PDB entry 7ZM8 | electron microscopy, 2.76 A resolution | chains 5 and i of the 26 polymer chains in the assembly

# Chain 5
Protein: NADH-ubiquinone oxidoreductase chain 5
From: Chaetomium thermophilum var. thermophilum DSM 1495
Notes: EC 7.1.1.2
UniProtKB: G1DJA3 (G1DJA3_CHATD); the construct has insertions or renumbered stretches relative to UniProt, so the offset changes along the chain: 1-444 = UniProt 1-444; 459-679 = UniProt 445-665
Amino-acid sequence (679 residues; row label = number of the first residue in the row):
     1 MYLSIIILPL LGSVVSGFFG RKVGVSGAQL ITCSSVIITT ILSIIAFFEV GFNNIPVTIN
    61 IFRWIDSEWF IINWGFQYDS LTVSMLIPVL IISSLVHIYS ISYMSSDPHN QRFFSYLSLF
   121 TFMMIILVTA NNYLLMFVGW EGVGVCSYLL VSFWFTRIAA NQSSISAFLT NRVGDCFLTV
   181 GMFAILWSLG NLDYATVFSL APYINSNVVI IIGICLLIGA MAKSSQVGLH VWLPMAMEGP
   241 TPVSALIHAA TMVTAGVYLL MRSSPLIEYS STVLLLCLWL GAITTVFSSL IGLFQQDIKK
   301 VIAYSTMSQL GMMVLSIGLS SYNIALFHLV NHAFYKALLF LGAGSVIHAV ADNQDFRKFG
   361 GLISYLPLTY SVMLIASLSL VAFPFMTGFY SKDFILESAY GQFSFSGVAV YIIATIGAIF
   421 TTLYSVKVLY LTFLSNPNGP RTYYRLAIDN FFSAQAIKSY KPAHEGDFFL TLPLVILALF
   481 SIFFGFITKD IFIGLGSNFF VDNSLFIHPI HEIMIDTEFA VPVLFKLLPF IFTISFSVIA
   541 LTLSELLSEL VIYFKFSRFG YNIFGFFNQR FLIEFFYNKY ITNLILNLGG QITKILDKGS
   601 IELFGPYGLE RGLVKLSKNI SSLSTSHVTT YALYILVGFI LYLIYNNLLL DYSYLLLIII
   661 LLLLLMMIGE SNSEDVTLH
Disordered / not traced: 671-679
Sequence notes: insertion (445-458)
Ligand contacts:
  - 1,2-Distearoyl-sn-glycerophosphoethanolamine (3PE), molecule 1: Leu3, Ile6, Ile7, Leu10, Leu11, Val14, Ile61, Phe76, Phe122, Ile126
  - 1,2-Distearoyl-sn-glycerophosphoethanolamine (3PE), molecule 2: Leu10, Asn60, Ile61, Phe62, Arg63, Asn73, Phe122
  - 1,2-Distearoyl-sn-glycerophosphoethanolamine (3PE), molecule 3: Phe177, Val180, Ser206, Asn207, Ile210, Ile211, Ile214, Cys215, Ile218, Thr272, Leu276
  - 1,2-Distearoyl-sn-glycerophosphoethanolamine (3PE), molecule 4: Leu290, Leu293, Phe294, Gln296, Ile416, Phe420, Leu423, Lys427, Leu431, Phe536, Ala540, Leu543, Ser544, Val551, Phe554, Lys555, Ile563, Phe564, Phe567
  - 1,2-diacyl-sn-glycero-3-phosphocholine (PC1), molecule 1: Ser13, Val14, Gly17, Phe18, His109, Arg112, Ser115, Tyr116, Leu119, Met123, Val138, Gly142, Val145, Leu149, Phe155
  - 1,2-diacyl-sn-glycero-3-phosphocholine (PC1), molecule 2: Ala159, Gln162, Ser163, Ile165, Ser166, Leu169, Thr170, Val173, Leu229, Val231, Met235, Tyr577, Asn578, Ile581, Thr582, Ile585, Leu586

# Chain i
Protein: Subunit NDUFB6 of NADH-ubiquinone oxidoreductase (Complex I)
From: Chaetomium thermophilum var. thermophilum DSM 1495
UniProtKB: G0S569 (G0S569_CHATD); residues 1-93 here = UniProt positions 1-93
Amino-acid sequence (93 residues; each row starts with the number of its first residue):
     1 MGGGPKIPYP KHVWSPAGGW YAQPANWKQN TAIFGLVIFG ITAMVWKYSA EHEVRHKMPE
    61 PDRFYPSRYW VKQIKDYERA QKEKQQNNTE ASS
Disordered / not traced: 1-4, 86-93
Ligand contacts:
  - 1,2-Distearoyl-sn-glycerophosphoethanolamine (3PE): Ile41, Val45, Tyr48, Glu51, His52
  - 1,2-diacyl-sn-glycero-3-phosphocholine (PC1): Ser15, Pro16, Ala17, Gly18, Gly19, Trp20

# Chain 5 / chain i interface
Pairs across the interface (79):
  Met1(5) - Trp46(i)  hydrophobic
  Met1(5) - Ser49(i)
  Met1(5) - Glu53(i)
  Met1(5) - Trp70(i)  hydrophobic
  Tyr2(5) - Glu53(i)  hydrogen bond (backbone-side chain)
  Tyr2(5) - Arg55(i)
  Leu3(5) - Tyr48(i)  hydrophobic
  Leu3(5) - Ser49(i)  hydrogen bond (backbone-side chain)
  Ser4(5) - Thr42(i)
  Ser4(5) - Val45(i)
  Ser4(5) - Trp46(i)
  Ile7(5) - Val45(i)  hydrophobic
  Leu8(5) - Thr42(i)
  Leu11(5) - Ile41(i)  hydrophobic
  Val15(5) - Phe34(i)  hydrophobic
  Gly17(5) - Pro16(i)
  Gly17(5) - Ala17(i)
  Phe18(5) - Pro16(i)
  Phe19(5) - Pro16(i)
  Phe19(5) - Phe34(i)  hydrophobic
  Gly20(5) - Pro16(i)  hydrogen bond (backbone-backbone)
  Gly20(5) - Ala17(i)
  Arg21(5) - Trp14(i)
  Arg21(5) - Ser15(i)
  Arg21(5) - Pro16(i)  hydrogen bond (backbone-backbone)
  Arg21(5) - Ala17(i)
  Arg21(5) - Gly18(i)
  Arg21(5) - Pro24(i)
  Lys22(5) - Pro24(i)
  Lys22(5) - Trp27(i)
  Lys22(5) - Asn30(i)
  Val23(5) - Trp27(i)
  Val23(5) - Thr31(i)
  Val23(5) - Phe34(i)  hydrophobic
  Gly24(5) - Ala22(i)
  Gly24(5) - Gln23(i)
  Gly24(5) - Pro24(i)
  Val25(5) - Ala22(i)  hydrogen bond (backbone-backbone)
  Val25(5) - Gln23(i)  hydrogen bond (backbone-side chain)
  Ser26(5) - Gln23(i)  hydrogen bond
  Ser26(5) - Trp27(i)
  Gly27(5) - Trp27(i)
  Gly27(5) - Thr31(i)
  Leu30(5) - Thr31(i)
  Ile31(5) - Thr31(i)
  Ile31(5) - Phe34(i)  hydrophobic
  Ile31(5) - Ile38(i)  hydrophobic
  Leu42(5) - Trp46(i)  hydrophobic
  Ile45(5) - Pro66(i)  hydrophobic
  Glu49(5) - Tyr65(i)
  Glu49(5) - Pro66(i)
  Glu49(5) - Ser67(i)  hydrogen bond
  Phe52(5) - Arg63(i)  hydrogen bond (backbone-side chain)
  Asn53(5) - Lys57(i)
  Asn53(5) - Arg63(i)
  Asn53(5) - Phe64(i)
  Asn53(5) - Tyr65(i)
  Asn54(5) - Lys57(i)
  Ile55(5) - Arg55(i)
  Ile55(5) - Lys57(i)
  Ile55(5) - Pro59(i)  hydrophobic
  Ile55(5) - Tyr65(i)  hydrophobic
  Pro56(5) - Val54(i)
  Val57(5) - Glu53(i)
  Val57(5) - Val54(i)
  Thr58(5) - His52(i)
  Thr58(5) - Glu53(i)
  Thr58(5) - Val54(i)  hydrogen bond (backbone-backbone)
  Ile61(5) - Tyr48(i)  hydrophobic
  Ser106(5) - Tyr21(i)
  Pro108(5) - Ile7(i)  hydrophobic
  Pro108(5) - Gly19(i)
  Pro108(5) - Trp20(i)
  Pro108(5) - Tyr21(i)
  His109(5) - Gly19(i)  hydrogen bond (side chain-backbone)
  His109(5) - Trp20(i)
  Gln111(5) - Ala17(i)  hydrogen bond (side chain-backbone)
  Gln111(5) - Gly18(i)
  Gln111(5) - Ala22(i)  hydrogen bond (side chain-backbone)
Other interface residues (no listed pair), chain 5 (43 interface residues in all): Gly12, Ser16, Phe48, Ile59, Asn60, Asp107, Arg112
Other interface residues (no listed pair), chain i (36 interface residues in all): Met58

# Summary
Chain 5 and chain i form an interface of 43 and 36 residues respectively, with 13 hydrogen bonds. Among the
polar pairs are Tyr2(5)-Glu53(i), Leu3(5)-Ser49(i) and Val25(5)-Gln23(i). One
1,2-Distearoyl-sn-glycerophosphoethanolamine molecule and one 1,2-diacyl-sn-glycero-3-phosphocholine molecule
are bound between chain 5 and chain i.
Here chain 5 is NADH-ubiquinone oxidoreductase chain 5 and chain i is Subunit NDUFB6 of NADH-ubiquinone
oxidoreductase (Complex I), both from Chaetomium thermophilum var. thermophilum DSM 1495. Entry 7ZM8 (CryoEM
structure of mitochondrial complex I from Chaetomium thermophilum (inhibited by DDM) - membrane arm) was
determined by electron microscopy (same publication as 7ZM7, 7ZMB, 7ZME, 7ZMG and 7ZMH).
